Entry 5LXM (X-ray diffraction, 2.08 A resolution); this record covers chains A and D.

[Chain A]
Name: Aurora kinase A
From: Homo sapiens
Notes: EC 2.7.11.1
UniProtKB: O14965 (AURKA_HUMAN); numbering as in UniProt (aligned over 122-403)
Sequence (283 residues; each row starts with the number of its first residue):
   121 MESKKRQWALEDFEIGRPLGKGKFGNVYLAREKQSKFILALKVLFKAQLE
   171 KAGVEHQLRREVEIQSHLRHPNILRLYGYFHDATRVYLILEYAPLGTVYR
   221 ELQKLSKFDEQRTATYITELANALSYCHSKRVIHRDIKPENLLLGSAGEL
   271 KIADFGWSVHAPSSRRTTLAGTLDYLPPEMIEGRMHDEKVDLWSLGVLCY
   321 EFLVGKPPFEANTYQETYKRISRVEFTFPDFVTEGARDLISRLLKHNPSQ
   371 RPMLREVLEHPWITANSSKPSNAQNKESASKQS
Unresolved in the structure: 121-125, 393-403
Modified / non-standard residues: T288 (phosphothreonine; TPO)
Differences from the reference sequence: initiating methionine (121); engineered mutation A290 (Cys in O14965), A393 (Cys in O14965)
Metal / ion sites: Mg2+ site 1: N261, D274 (together with ADP); Mg2+ site 2: D274 (together with ADP, di(hydroxyethyl)ether)
Ligand contacts:
  - ADP (adenosine-5'-diphosphate): L139, G140, K141, G142, K143, F144, V147, A160, K162, L194, L210, E211, Y212, A213, T217, E260, N261, L263, D274
  - 1-ethoxy-2-(2-ethoxyethoxy)ethane (P4G): W277, L289, G291, T292, L293, L296, Y334, Y338
UniProt features mapped onto this chain:
  - region: H280 to L289, G291 to L293 (Activation segment)
  - active site: D256 (Proton acceptor)
  - binding site (ATP): K143, K162, E211 to A213, E260, N261, D274
  - modified residue: T287 (Phosphothreonine), T288 (Phosphothreonine), S342 (Phosphoserine)
  - cross-link: K258 (Glycyl lysine isopeptide (Lys-Gly) (interchain with G-Cter in SUMO2))
  - natural variant: S155 (S155R: In a colorectal adenocarcinoma sample), V174 (V174M: In a metastatic melanoma sample)
  - mutagenesis: K162 (K162R: Loss of kinase activity), F165 (F165A: Decreases the interaction with phosphatase type 1 isoforms), G198 (G198N: Reduces interaction with TPX2. Reduces kinase activity tenfold. Promotes interaction with the AURKB binding partners INCENP and BIRC5 that are normally not bound by AURKA), R205 (R205A: Reduces ubiquitination and proteasomal degradation), D274 (D274N: Abolishes cilia disassembly and kinase activity), T287 (T287A: No direct effect on catalytic activity; T287E: Enhances interaction with TPX2), T288 (T288A: Reduces cilia disassembly and kinase activity; T288D: Mimics phosphorylation state and increases kinase activity), Y334 (Y334A: Reduces binding to MYCN), Q335 (Q335A: Reduces binding to MYCN), F346 (F346A: Decreases the interaction with phosphatase type 1 isoforms)
Reported in the primary citation:
  - post-translational modification sites: T288

[Chain D]
Name: Targeting protein for Xklp2
UniProtKB: Q9ULW0 (TPX2_HUMAN); numbering as in UniProt (aligned over 6-43)
Sequence (39 residues; row label = number of the first residue in the row):
     6 SSYSYDAPSDFINFSSLDDEGDTQNIDSWFELKANLENX
Unresolved in the structure: 23-27
Glycans and other covalent adducts: covalent link L37-L41
Modified / non-standard residues: L37 (2-methyl-L-norleucine; MK8); L41 (2-methyl-L-norleucine; MK8); NH2 (amino group) at position 44
Differences from the reference sequence: conflict L37 (Glu in Q9ULW0); amidation (44)
Reported in the primary citation:
  - conformationally variable residues (order/disorder transition, side-chain flip): S6, L22, T28, Q29, E36, K38, E42

[Chain A / chain D interface]
Residue-residue contacts (60):
  R126(A) - D15(D)
  R126(A) - F16(D)  hydrogen bond (backbone-backbone)
  Q127(A) - S14(D)  hydrogen bond
  Q127(A) - D15(D)  hydrogen bond
  W128(A) - S14(D)  hydrogen bond (backbone-backbone)
  W128(A) - D15(D)  hydrogen bond (side chain-backbone)
  W128(A) - F16(D)  hydrophobic
  W128(A) - I17(D)
  W128(A) - F19(D)  hydrophobic
  D132(A) - F16(D)
  E152(A) - F16(D)
  Q154(A) - F16(D)
  S155(A) - F19(D)
  F157(A) - F19(D)  hydrophobic
  L159(A) - F19(D)  hydrophobic
  K166(A) - Y8(D)
  E170(A) - Y8(D)  hydrogen bond
  E175(A) - Y8(D)  hydrogen bond (side chain-backbone)
  E175(A) - Y10(D)  hydrogen bond
  L178(A) - Y10(D)
  R179(A) - S6(D)  hydrogen bond (side chain-backbone)
  R179(A) - S9(D)  hydrogen bond (side chain-backbone)
  R179(A) - Y10(D)
  V182(A) - Y10(D)  hydrophobic
  V182(A) - A12(D)  hydrophobic
  E183(A) - Y10(D)
  E183(A) - D11(D)  hydrogen bond (side chain-backbone)
  E183(A) - W34(D)
  I184(A) - F35(D)
  S186(A) - A12(D)
  S186(A) - P13(D)
  H187(A) - D11(D)
  H187(A) - I31(D)
  H187(A) - D32(D)
  H187(A) - W34(D)
  H187(A) - F35(D)
  L188(A) - F35(D)  hydrophobic
  R189(A) - T28(D)
  R189(A) - Q29(D)  hydrogen bond (backbone-side chain)
  R189(A) - I31(D)
  R189(A) - D32(D)
  Y197(A) - P13(D)
  Y197(A) - I17(D)
  G198(A) - P13(D)
  Y199(A) - Y8(D)  hydrogen bond (side chain-backbone)
  Y199(A) - S9(D)
  Y199(A) - Y10(D)  hydrogen bond (side chain-backbone)
  Y199(A) - A12(D)
  Y199(A) - P13(D)  hydrogen bond (backbone-backbone)
  Y199(A) - S14(D)  hydrogen bond (backbone-side chain)
  H201(A) - Y8(D)
  V206(A) - Y8(D)  hydrophobic
  Y246(A) - Q29(D)
  Y246(A) - D32(D)  hydrogen bond
  K250(A) - D32(D)
  K250(A) - E36(D)  salt bridge
  V252(A) - F35(D)  hydrophobic
  H280(A) - F35(D)  hydrogen bond (side chain-backbone)
  P282(A) - A39(D)  hydrophobic
  S283(A) - NH2_44(D)  hydrogen bond (side chain-backbone)
Also at the interface, not in a pair above, chain A (33 interface residues in all): S249
Also at the interface, not in a pair above, chain D (25 interface residues in all): S7, S20, K38, N43
From the paper, about this interface:
  - residue pairs: R126(A)-F16(D) (cation-pi contact), K250(A)-E36(D) (salt bridge), P282(A)-A39(D)
  - interface residues, chain A: H187(A), H280(A)
  - interface residues, chain D: Y8(D), Y10(D), A12(D), F16(D), W34(D), F35(D)

[Overview]
The interface between chain A and chain D involves 33 residues on one side and 25 on the other; the contacts
include 19 hydrogen bonds and 1 salt bridge. Among the polar pairs are K250(A)-E36(D), Q127(A)-S14(D) and
Q127(A)-D15(D). The authors report a cation-pi contact between R126(A) and F16(D); a salt bridge between
K250(A) and E36(D); a contact between P282(A) and A39(D). From the paper: interface residues H187(A), H280(A)
and Y8(D) among others; a modification site at T288(A).
Here chain A is Aurora kinase A (Homo sapiens) and chain D is Targeting protein for Xklp2. Entry 5LXM (Crystal
structure of Aurora-A bound to a hydrocarbon-stapled proteomimetic of TPX2) was determined by X-ray
diffraction.
